7TKB - chains C and D of the 27 polymer chains in the assembly; structure by electron microscopy, 6.30 A resolution (low resolution: residue-level contacts below are approximate; hydrogen-bond / salt-bridge calls are withheld).

# Chain C
Name: ATP synthase subunit alpha
Organism: Saccharomyces cerevisiae
Reference sequence: P07251 (ATPA_YEAST); residues 1-510 here correspond to UniProt positions 36-545 (UniProt number = residue number + 35)
Amino-acid sequence (510 residues; each row starts with the number of its first residue):
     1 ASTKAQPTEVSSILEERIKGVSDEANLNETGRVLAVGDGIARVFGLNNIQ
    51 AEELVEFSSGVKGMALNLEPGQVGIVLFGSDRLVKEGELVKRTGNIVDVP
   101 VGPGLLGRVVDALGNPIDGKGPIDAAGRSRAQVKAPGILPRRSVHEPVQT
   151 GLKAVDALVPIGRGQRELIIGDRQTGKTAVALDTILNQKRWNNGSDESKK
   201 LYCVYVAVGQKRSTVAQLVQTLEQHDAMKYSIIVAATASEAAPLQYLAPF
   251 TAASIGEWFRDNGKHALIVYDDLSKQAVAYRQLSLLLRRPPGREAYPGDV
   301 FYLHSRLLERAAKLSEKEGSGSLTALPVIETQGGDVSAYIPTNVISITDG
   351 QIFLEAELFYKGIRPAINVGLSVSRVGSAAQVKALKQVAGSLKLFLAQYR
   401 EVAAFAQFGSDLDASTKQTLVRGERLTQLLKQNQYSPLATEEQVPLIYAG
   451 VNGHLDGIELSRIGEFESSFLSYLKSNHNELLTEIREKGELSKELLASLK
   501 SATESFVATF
Not modelled in the structure: 1-11, 510
UniProt features mapped onto this chain:
  - binding site (ATP): Gly171 to Thr178
  - site: Ser372 (Required for activity)
  - modified residue (Phosphoserine): Ser22, Ser143

# Chain D
Name: ATP synthase subunit beta
Organism: Saccharomyces cerevisiae
Notes: EC 7.1.2.2
Reference sequence: P00830 (ATPB_YEAST); residues 1-478 here correspond to UniProt positions 34-511 (UniProt number = residue number + 33)
Amino-acid sequence (478 residues; each row starts with the number of its first residue):
     1 ASAAQSTPITGKVTAVIGAIVDVHFEQSELPAILNALEIKTPQGKLVLEV
    51 AQHLGENTVRTIAMDGTEGLVRGEKVLDTGGPISVPVGRETLGRIINVIG
   101 EPIDERGPIKSKLRKPIHADPPSFAEQSTSAEILETGIKVVDLLAPYARG
   151 GKIGLFGGAGVGKTVFIQELINNIAKAHGGFSVFTGVGERTREGNDLYRE
   201 MKETGVINLEGESKVALVFGQMNEPPGARARVALTGLTIAEYFRDEEGQD
   251 VLLFIDNIFRFTQAGSEVSALLGRIPSAVGYQPTLATDMGLLQERITTTK
   301 KGSVTSVQAVYVPADDLTDPAPATTFAHLDATTVLSRGISELGIYPAVDP
   351 LDSKSRLLDAAVVGQEHYDVASKVQETLQTYKSLQDIIAILGMDELSEQD
   401 KLTVERARKIQRFLSQPFAVAEVFTGIPGKLVRLKDTVASFKAVLEGKYD
   451 NIPEHAFYMVGGIEDVVAKAEKLAAEAN
Not modelled in the structure: 1-5, 476-478
UniProt features mapped onto this chain:
  - binding site (ATP): Gly157 to Thr164
  - modified residue: Thr79 (Phosphothreonine), Thr204 (Phosphothreonine), Ser340 (Phosphoserine)

# How chain C and chain D interact
Residue-residue contacts - 15 pairs, chain C then chain D:
  Asn47(C) with Arg72(D)
  Ile49(C) with Leu70(D); Val71(D); Arg72(D)
  Gln50(C) with Leu70(D); Val71(D)
  Ala51(C) with Gly69(D); Leu70(D)
  Asn67(C) with Val16(D)
  Leu68(C) with Ala15(D); Val16(D)
  Glu69(C) with Thr14(D)
  Pro70(C) with Thr14(D)
  Arg375(C) with Ala159(D); Gly160(D)
Also at the interface, not in a pair above, chain C (13 interface residues in all): Leu66, Ile138, Gly298, Arg306
Also at the interface, not in a pair above, chain D (13 interface residues in all): Glu68, Thr191, Asn223, Glu267

# In short
The chain C/chain D interface involves 13 residues from each chain. From UniProt: 8 ATP-binding residues on
chain C; 8 ATP-binding residues on chain D.
Chain C is ATP synthase subunit alpha and chain D is ATP synthase subunit beta, both from Saccharomyces
cerevisiae; the structure, Yeast ATP synthase State 1catalytic(f) with 10 mM ATP backbone model, was
determined by electron microscopy (same publication as 7TJS, 7TJT, 7TJU, 7TJV, 7TJW, 7TJX and 30 further
entries).
